PDB entry 5F4R | X-ray diffraction, 2.80 A resolution | chains A and C

Chain A (and C):
Protein: ENVELOPE GLYCOPROTEIN GP120 of HIV-1 clade C
Source organism: Human immunodeficiency virus 1
Notes: chain C of this document is another copy of the same molecule, construct and numbering; everything in this record applies to it too
Sequence (350 residues; each row starts with the number of its first residue; note: 93 numbers in that range are skipped by the numbering (no residue carries them; nothing is unmodelled there)):
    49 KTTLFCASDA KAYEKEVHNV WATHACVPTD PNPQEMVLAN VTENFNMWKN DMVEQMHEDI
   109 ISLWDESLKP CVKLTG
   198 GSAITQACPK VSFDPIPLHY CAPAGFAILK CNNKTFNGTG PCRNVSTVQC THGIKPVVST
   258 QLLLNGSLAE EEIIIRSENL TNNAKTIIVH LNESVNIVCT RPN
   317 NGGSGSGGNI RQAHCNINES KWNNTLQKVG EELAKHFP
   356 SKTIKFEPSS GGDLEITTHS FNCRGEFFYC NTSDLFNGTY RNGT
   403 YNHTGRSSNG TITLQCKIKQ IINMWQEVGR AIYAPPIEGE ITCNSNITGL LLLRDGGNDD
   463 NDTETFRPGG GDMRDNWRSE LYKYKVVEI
Unresolved in the structure: 317-324, 458-463, 491
Disulfides: Cys54-Cys74, Cys119-Cys205, Cys218-Cys247, Cys228-Cys239, Cys296-Cys331, Cys378-Cys445, Cys385-Cys418
Residues lining bound ligands:
  - 5VF (N'-[(1R,2R)-2-(carbamimidamidomethyl)-5-[[carbamimidoyl(methyl)amino]methyl]-2,3-dihydro-1H-inden-1-yl]-N-(4-chloranyl-3-fluoranyl-phenyl)ethanediamide): Val255, Ser256, Thr257, Asp368, Glu370, Ile371, Ser375, Phe376, Asn377, Phe382, Tyr384, Ile424, Asn425, Met426, Trp427, Glu429, Val430, Gly431, Gly473, Met475
  - N-acetylglucosamine (NAG; 2-acetamido-2-deoxy-beta-D-glucopyranose), molecule 1: Asp211, Pro212, Lys252, Leu261, Asn262, Phe376, Asn377, Cys445, Asn446, Ser447
  - N-acetylglucosamine (NAG), molecule 2: Asn234, Thr236, Gly237, Pro238, Ile272, Ser274, Leu277, His352
  - N-acetylglucosamine (NAG), molecule 3: Glu268, Glu269, Ile270, Asn289, Lys344, Glu348
  - N-acetylglucosamine (NAG), molecule 4: Pro363, Ser388, Asp389, Asn392, Thr406, Arg408
  - N-acetylglucosamine (NAG), molecule 5: Leu369, Thr372, Thr373, Asn386, Ser388, Arg408
From the paper describing this entry:
  - binding site for 5VF: Met426, Glu429, Gly431

How chain A and chain C interact:
Residue-residue contacts (7; chain A residue first):
  Asp57(A) with Tyr61(C)
  Pro214(A) with Tyr61(C)
  Lys252(A) with Lys59(C); Tyr61(C)
  Glu268(A) with Asn446(C)
  Glu442(A) with Asn80(C), hydrogen bond
  Asn446(A) with Pro79(C)
Also at the interface, not in a pair above, chain A (10 interface residues in all): Lys59, Val295, Thr297, Thr444
Also at the interface, not in a pair above, chain C (6 interface residues in all): Ala60

Summary:
10 residues of chain A and 6 residues of chain C are in contact, with 1 hydrogen bond. The hydrogen-bonded
pair is Glu442(A)-Asn80(C). Bound to chain A: 5 copies of N-acetylglucosamine and compound 5VF. From the
paper: a binding site for 5VF at Met426(A), Glu429(A) and Gly431(A).
Chain A and chain C are both ENVELOPE GLYCOPROTEIN GP120 of HIV-1 clade C (Human immunodeficiency virus 1);
the structure, HIV-1 gp120 complex with BNW-IV-147, was determined by X-ray diffraction (same publication as
5F4L, 5F4P and 5F4U).
